Entry 7QOO (electron microscopy, 4.60 A resolution (low resolution: residue-level contacts below are approximate; hydrogen-bond / salt-bridge calls are withheld)); this record covers chains K and T of the 15 polymer chains in the assembly.

== Chain K ==
Protein: Centromere protein K
From: Homo sapiens
UniProtKB: Q9BS16 (CENPK_HUMAN); residues 1-269 here = UniProt positions 1-269
Amino-acid sequence (269 residues; numbered 1 to 269; the number before each row is that of its first residue):
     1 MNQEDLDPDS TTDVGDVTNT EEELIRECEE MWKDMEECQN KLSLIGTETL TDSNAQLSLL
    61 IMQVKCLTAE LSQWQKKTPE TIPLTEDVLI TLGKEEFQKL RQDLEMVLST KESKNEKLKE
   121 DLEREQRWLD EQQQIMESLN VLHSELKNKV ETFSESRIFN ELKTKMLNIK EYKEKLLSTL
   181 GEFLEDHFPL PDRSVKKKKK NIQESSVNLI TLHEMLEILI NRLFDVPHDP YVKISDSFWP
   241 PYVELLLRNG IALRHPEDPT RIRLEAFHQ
Not modelled in the structure: 1-16
Swiss-Prot annotation at these positions:
  - site: Glu-96, Phe-97 (Breakpoint for translocation to form KMT2A/MLL1-CENPK oncogene)

== Chain T ==
Protein: Centromere protein T
From: Homo sapiens
UniProtKB: Q96BT3 (CENPT_HUMAN); residues 1-561 here = UniProt positions 1-561
Amino-acid sequence (561 residues; numbered 1 to 561; the number before each row is that of its first residue):
     1 MADHNPDSDS TPRTLLRRVL DTADPRTPRR PRSARAGARR ALLETASPRK LSGQTRTIAR
    61 GRSHGARSVG RSAHIQASGH LEEQTPRTLL KNILLTAPES SILMPESVVK PVPAPQAVQP
   121 SRQESSCGSL ELQLPELEPP TTLAPGLLAP GRRKQRLRLS VFQQGVDQGL SLSQEPQGNA
   181 DASSLTRSLN LTFATPLQPQ SVQRPGLARR PPARRAVDVG AFLRDLRDTS LAPPNIVLED
   241 TQPFSQPMVG SPNVYHSLPC TPHTGAEDAE QAAGRKTQSS GPGLQKNSPG KPAQFLAGEA
   301 EEVNAFALGF LSTSSGVSGE DEVEPLHDGV EEAEKKMEEE GVSVSEMEAT GAQGPSRVEE
   361 AEGHTEVTEA EGSQGTAEAD GPGASSGDED ASGRAASPES ASSTPESLQA RRHHQFLEPA
   421 PAPGAAVLSS EPAEPLLVRH PPRPRTTGPR PRQDPHKAGL SHYVKLFSFY AKMPMERKAL
   481 EMVEKCLDKY FQHLCDDLEV FAAHAGRKTV KPEDLELLMR RQGLVTDQVS LHVLVERHLP
   541 LEYRQLLIPC AYSGNSVFPA Q
Not modelled in the structure: 1-453
Swiss-Prot annotation at these positions:
  - modified residue: Ser-47 (Phosphoserine), Thr-85 (Phosphothreonine), Ser-343 (Phosphoserine), Ser-345 (Phosphoserine), Ser-356 (Phosphoserine), Ser-373 (Phosphoserine), Ser-385 (Phosphoserine), Ser-386 (Phosphoserine), Ser-397 (Phosphoserine)

== Chain K / chain T interface ==
Contacting residue pairs (32; chain K residue first):
  His-187(K) / Ser-553(T)
  His-187(K) / Gly-554(T)
  Phe-188(K) / Tyr-552(T)
  Phe-188(K) / Ser-553(T)
  Pro-189(K) / Asn-555(T)
  Lys-196(K) / Gln-561(T)
  Trp-239(K) / Ala-551(T)
  Pro-241(K) / Pro-549(T)
  Pro-241(K) / Cys-550(T)
  Pro-241(K) / Ala-551(T)
  Tyr-242(K) / Ala-551(T)
  Tyr-242(K) / Asn-555(T)
  Glu-244(K) / Glu-536(T)
  Glu-244(K) / Arg-544(T)
  Glu-244(K) / Ile-548(T)
  Glu-244(K) / Pro-549(T)
  Leu-245(K) / Ala-551(T)
  Leu-247(K) / Glu-536(T)
  Leu-247(K) / Arg-544(T)
  Arg-248(K) / Arg-544(T)
  Arg-248(K) / Gln-545(T)
  Arg-248(K) / Cys-550(T)
  Arg-248(K) / Tyr-552(T)
  Arg-254(K) / Val-533(T)
  Arg-254(K) / Glu-536(T)
  Arg-254(K) / Arg-537(T)
  Asp-258(K) / Gln-528(T)
  Pro-259(K) / Gln-528(T)
  Pro-259(K) / Val-529(T)
  Pro-259(K) / Val-533(T)
  Thr-260(K) / Gln-528(T)
  Arg-261(K) / Gln-528(T)
Interface residues without a listed pair, chain K (18 interface residues in all): Leu-190, Lys-233
Interface residues without a listed pair, chain T (18 interface residues in all): Leu-541, Val-557

== Overview ==
Chain K and chain T each contribute 18 residues to their interface.
Here chain K is Centromere protein K and chain T is Centromere protein T, both from Homo sapiens. Entry 7QOO
(Structure of the human inner kinetochore CCAN complex) was determined by electron microscopy.
